8G18 - chains A and B; structure by X-ray diffraction, 2.85 A resolution.

[Chain A]
Name: Glutamate receptor ionotropic, NMDA 1
From: Xenopus laevis
Reference sequence: A0A1L8F5J9 (NMDZ1_XENLA); the construct has insertions or renumbered stretches relative to UniProt, so the offset changes along the chain: 23-185 = UniProt 23-185; 211-407 = UniProt 190-386
Chain sequence (385 residues; each row starts with the number of its first residue; X marks 22 residues of unknown identity (built as UNK)):
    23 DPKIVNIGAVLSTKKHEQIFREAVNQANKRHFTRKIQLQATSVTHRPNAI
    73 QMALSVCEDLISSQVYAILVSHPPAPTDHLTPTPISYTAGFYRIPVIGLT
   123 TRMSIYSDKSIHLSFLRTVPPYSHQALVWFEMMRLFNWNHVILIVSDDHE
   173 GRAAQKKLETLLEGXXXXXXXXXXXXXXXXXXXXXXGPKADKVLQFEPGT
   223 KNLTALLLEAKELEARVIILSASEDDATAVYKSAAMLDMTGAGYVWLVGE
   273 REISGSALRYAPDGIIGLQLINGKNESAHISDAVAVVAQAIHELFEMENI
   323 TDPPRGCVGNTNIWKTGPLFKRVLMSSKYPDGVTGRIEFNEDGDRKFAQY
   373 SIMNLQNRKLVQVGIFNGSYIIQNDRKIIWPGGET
Not modelled in the structure: 98-101, 187-208
Disulfide bonds: C79-C329
Covalent attachments: N-acetylglucosamine (NAG) linked to N297
Sequence notes: conflict Q61 (Asn in A0A1L8F5J9), Q371 (Asn350 in A0A1L8F5J9); linker (186-210)
Ion coordination: Na+: F137, D364
Residues lining bound ligands: YGW (N-(4-{3-[4-(3,4-difluorophenyl)piperazin-1-yl]-2-oxopropoxy}phenyl)methanesulfonamide): A75, Y109, T110, G112, F113, R115, K131, S132, I133, L135
Swiss-Prot annotation at these positions:
  - glycosylation (N-linked (GlcNAc...) asparagine): N224, N297, N321, N389
What the authors report for this chain:
  - binding site for YGW: F113, I133, L135

[Chain B]
Name: Glutamate receptor ionotropic, NMDA 2B
From: Rattus norvegicus
Reference sequence: Q00960 (NMDE2_RAT); numbering as in UniProt (aligned over 32-394)
Chain sequence (363 residues; numbered 32 to 394; the number before each row is that of its first residue):
    32 PPSIGIAVILVGTSDEVAIKDAHEKDDFHHLSVVPRVELVAMNETDPKSI
    82 ITRICDLMSDRKIQGVVFADDTDQEAIAQILDFISAQTLTPILGIHGGSS
   132 MIMADKDESSMFFQFGPSIEQQASVMLNIMEEYDWYIFSIVTTYFPGYQD
   182 FVNKIRSTIENSFVGWELEEVLLLDMSLDDGDSKIQNQLKKLQSPIILLY
   232 CTKEEATYIFEVANSVGLTGYGYTWIVPSLVAGDTDTVPSEFPTGLISVS
   282 YDEWDYGLPARVRDGIAIITTAASDMLSEHSFIPEPKSSCYNTHEKRIYQ
   332 SNMLNRYLINVTFEGRDLSFSEDGYQMHPKLVIILLNKERKWERVGKWKD
   382 KSLQMKYYVWPRM
Disulfide bonds: C86-C321
Covalent attachments: N-acetylglucosamine (NAG) linked to N74, N341
Sequence notes: conflict D348 (Asn in Q00960)
Residues lining bound ligands: YGW (N-(4-{3-[4-(3,4-difluorophenyl)piperazin-1-yl]-2-oxopropoxy}phenyl)methanesulfonamide): P78, I82, Q110, I111, F114, T174, Y175, F176, P177, L205, D206, M207, S208, E236
Swiss-Prot annotation at these positions:
  - binding site (Zn(2+)): H127, E284
  - glycosylation (N-linked (GlcNAc...) asparagine): N74, N341
  - mutagenesis: H60 (H60A: Normal zinc binding), H127 (H127A: Reduced zinc binding), D283 (D283A: Slightly reduced zinc binding), E284 (E284A: Reduced zinc binding), H311 (H311A: Normal zinc binding), H359 (H359A: Normal zinc binding)
What the authors report for this chain:
  - binding site for YGW: P78, I111, F114, F176, P177, M207, S208

[Chain A / chain B interface]
Pairs across the interface (47; chain A residue first):
  P69(A) - H325(B)
  N70(A) - C321(B)  hydrogen bond (side chain-backbone)
  N70(A) - N323(B)
  N70(A) - T324(B)
  A71(A) - F114(B)
  A71(A) - Q118(B)
  I72(A) - I82(B)  hydrophobic
  I72(A) - Q118(B)
  I72(A) - T119(B)
  I72(A) - C321(B)  hydrophobic
  Q73(A) - Y322(B)
  L76(A) - K79(B)
  L76(A) - T83(B)
  E80(A) - K79(B)  salt bridge
  F113(A) - P78(B)
  F113(A) - A107(B)  hydrophobic
  F113(A) - I111(B)  hydrophobic
  Y114(A) - D77(B)
  Y114(A) - P78(B)
  K131(A) - Y175(B)
  K131(A) - D206(B)
  K131(A) - S208(B)
  S132(A) - Y175(B)  hydrogen bond (side chain-backbone)
  S132(A) - P177(B)
  S132(A) - Y179(B)
  L135(A) - S208(B)
  C329(A) - D77(B)
  C329(A) - K79(B)
  V330(A) - D77(B)
  V330(A) - K79(B)
  V330(A) - S80(B)
  G331(A) - E75(B)
  G331(A) - D77(B)  hydrogen bond (backbone-side chain)
  N332(A) - D77(B)
  T333(A) - T76(B)
  T333(A) - D77(B)
  T333(A) - Q105(B)
  P340(A) - S208(B)
  P340(A) - L209(B)
  P340(A) - D210(B)  hydrogen bond (backbone-backbone)
  L341(A) - D210(B)
  K343(A) - S208(B)  hydrogen bond
  K343(A) - L209(B)
  R344(A) - L209(B)
  R344(A) - D210(B)  salt bridge
  R344(A) - D213(B)  salt bridge
  M347(A) - L209(B)  hydrophobic
Interface residues without a listed pair, chain A (25 interface residues in all): A75, C79, Y109
Interface residues without a listed pair, chain B (28 interface residues in all): C86

[Summary]
The interface between chain A and chain B involves 25 residues on one side and 28 on the other; the contacts
include 5 hydrogen bonds and 3 salt bridges. Polar contacts include E80(A)-K79(B), R344(A)-D210(B) and
R344(A)-D213(B). The paper reports a binding site for YGW at F113(A), I133(A) and P78(B) among others.
Chain A is Glutamate receptor ionotropic, NMDA 1 (Xenopus laevis) and chain B is Glutamate receptor
ionotropic, NMDA 2B (Rattus norvegicus); the structure, Heterodimer of the GluN1b-GluN2B NMDA receptor
amino-terminal domains bound to allosteric inhibitor 93-108, was determined by X-ray diffraction.
